Entry 8G6E (electron microscopy, 2.18 A resolution); this record covers chains I and a of the 28 polymer chains in the assembly.

[Chain I]
Name: Proteasome subunit beta
From: Plasmodium falciparum NF54
UniProtKB: W7K1J4 (W7K1J4_PLAFO); residues 1-229 here correspond to UniProt positions 42-270 (UniProt number = residue number + 41)
Amino-acid sequence (229 residues; row label = number of the first residue in the row):
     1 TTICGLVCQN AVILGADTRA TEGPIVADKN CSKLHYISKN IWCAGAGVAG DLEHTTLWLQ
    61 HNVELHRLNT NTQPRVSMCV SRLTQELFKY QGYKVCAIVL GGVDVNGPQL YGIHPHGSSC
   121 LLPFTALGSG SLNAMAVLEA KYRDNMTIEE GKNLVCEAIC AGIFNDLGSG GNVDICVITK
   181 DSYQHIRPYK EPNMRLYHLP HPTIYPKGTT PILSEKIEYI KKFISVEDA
Unresolved in the structure: 222-229
Residues lining bound ligands: YRE ((7S,10S,13S)-N-cyclopentyl-10-[2-(morpholin-4-yl)ethyl]-9,12-dioxo-13-(2-oxopyrrolidin-1-yl)-2-oxa-8,11-diazabicyclo[13.3.1]nonadeca-1(19),15,17-triene-7-carboxamide): Thr1, Arg19, Ala20, Thr21, Glu22, Ala27, Asp28, Cys31, Lys33, Gly45, Ala46, Gly47, Val48, Ala49, Leu52
From the paper describing this entry:
  - binding site for YRE: Ala20, Thr21, Glu22, Gly47, Val48, Ala49

[Chain a]
Name: Proteasome subunit beta
From: Plasmodium falciparum NF54
UniProtKB: A0A2I0BU46 (A0A2I0BU46_PLAFO); numbering as in UniProt (aligned over 1-240)
Amino-acid sequence (240 residues; each row starts with the number of its first residue):
     1 MDLILYNDNL TEKKTEKENV IEHGRGFKRW YPYIDNGGTV IGLTGKDYVI LAADTRLSLS
    61 YSIYTRFCPK ISKLTDKCII GSSGMQSDIK TLHSLLQKKI QLFVLEHSHY PDIHVIARLL
   121 CVILYSRRFF PYYAFNILAG VDENNKGVLY NYDSVGSYCE ATHSCVGSGS QLILPILDNR
   181 VEQKNQLIKN TNFNLGDDIN FVKDAITSAT ERDIYTGDKT LIYVIDKMGI NVNTLDLKQD
Unresolved in the structure: 1-25
Residues lining bound ligands: YRE ((7S,10S,13S)-N-cyclopentyl-10-[2-(morpholin-4-yl)ethyl]-9,12-dioxo-13-(2-oxopyrrolidin-1-yl)-2-oxa-8,11-diazabicyclo[13.3.1]nonadeca-1(19),15,17-triene-7-carboxamide): Arg128, Phe135, Asn151, Tyr152, Asp153, Ser154, Val155, Ser157, Tyr158, Cys159
From the paper describing this entry:
  - binding site for YRE: Phe135, Asp153, Ser154, Val155, Cys159
  - specificity-determining residues: Ser154

[Interface between chain I and chain a]
Residue-residue contacts - 55 pairs, chain I then chain a:
  Arg19(I) with Ile214(a); Asp240(a), salt bridge
  Gly23(I) with Tyr61(a)
  Pro24(I) with Arg212(a); Asp213(a); Ile214(a), hydrogen bond (backbone-backbone); Tyr215(a), hydrophobic
  Ile25(I) with Arg212(a)
  Val26(I) with Arg212(a), hydrogen bond (backbone-side chain); Ile214(a), hydrophobic
  Ala27(I) with Arg212(a), hydrogen bond (backbone-side chain)
  Lys29(I) with Glu211(a), salt bridge; Arg212(a)
  Ile163(I) with Asp240(a)
  Phe164(I) with Ile63(a); Arg66(a), hydrogen bond (backbone-side chain); Gln239(a)
  Asn165(I) with Tyr61(a)
  Asp166(I) with Tyr61(a)
  Leu167(I) with Ser58(a); Ser60(a); Tyr61(a), hydrogen bond (backbone-backbone); Ile63(a), hydrophobic; Ile214(a); Tyr215(a), hydrophobic
  Ser169(I) with Asp240(a)
  Gly170(I) with Asp240(a)
  Gly171(I) with Asp240(a), hydrogen bond (backbone-side chain)
  Asn193(I) with Asp240(a), hydrogen bond
  Met194(I) with Lys238(a)
  Arg195(I) with Asp204(a), salt bridge; Thr207(a); Ser208(a), hydrogen bond; Glu211(a)
  Leu196(I) with Asp236(a); Leu237(a)
  Tyr197(I) with Asn200(a), hydrogen bond; Lys203(a); Asp204(a); Thr207(a)
  Leu199(I) with Arg180(a); Asn200(a); Asp204(a)
  Pro200(I) with Asn200(a)
  Thr203(I) with Arg180(a), hydrogen bond
  Tyr205(I) with Asn179(a), hydrogen bond; Gln186(a)
  Pro206(I) with Ile188(a), hydrophobic
  Lys207(I) with Ile188(a)
  Gly208(I) with Leu187(a)
  Thr209(I) with Asn185(a); Gln186(a); Leu187(a), hydrogen bond (backbone-backbone); Ile188(a), hydrogen bond (side chain-backbone)
  Pro211(I) with Asn185(a)
Also at the interface, not in a pair above, chain I (33 interface residues in all): Thr21, Asp28, Gly168, Thr210
Also at the interface, not in a pair above, chain a (31 interface residues in all): Arg56, Ser62, Leu172, Phe201, Leu235

[Summary]
33 residues of chain I and 31 residues of chain a are in contact; the contacts include 13 hydrogen bonds and 3
salt bridges. Polar pairs include Arg19(I)-Asp240(a), Lys29(I)-Glu211(a) and Arg195(I)-Asp204(a). Ligands of
chain I: compound YRE. The paper reports a binding site for YRE at Ala20(I), Thr21(I) and Phe135(a) among
others; the specificity determinant Ser154(a).
Chain I is Proteasome subunit beta and chain a is Proteasome subunit beta, both from Plasmodium falciparum
NF54; the structure, Structure of the Plasmodium falciparum 20S proteasome complexed with inhibitor TDI-8304,
was determined by electron microscopy (same publication as 8G6F).
